6WNQ - chains C and D of the 22 polymer chains in the assembly; structure by electron microscopy, 3.40 A resolution.

Chain C:
Name: ATP synthase subunit alpha
From: Escherichia coli
Notes: EC 7.1.2.2
Reference sequence: A0A073FQ32 (A0A073FQ32_ECOLX); numbering as in UniProt (aligned over 1-513)
Chain sequence (513 residues; numbered 1 to 513; the number before each row is that of its first residue):
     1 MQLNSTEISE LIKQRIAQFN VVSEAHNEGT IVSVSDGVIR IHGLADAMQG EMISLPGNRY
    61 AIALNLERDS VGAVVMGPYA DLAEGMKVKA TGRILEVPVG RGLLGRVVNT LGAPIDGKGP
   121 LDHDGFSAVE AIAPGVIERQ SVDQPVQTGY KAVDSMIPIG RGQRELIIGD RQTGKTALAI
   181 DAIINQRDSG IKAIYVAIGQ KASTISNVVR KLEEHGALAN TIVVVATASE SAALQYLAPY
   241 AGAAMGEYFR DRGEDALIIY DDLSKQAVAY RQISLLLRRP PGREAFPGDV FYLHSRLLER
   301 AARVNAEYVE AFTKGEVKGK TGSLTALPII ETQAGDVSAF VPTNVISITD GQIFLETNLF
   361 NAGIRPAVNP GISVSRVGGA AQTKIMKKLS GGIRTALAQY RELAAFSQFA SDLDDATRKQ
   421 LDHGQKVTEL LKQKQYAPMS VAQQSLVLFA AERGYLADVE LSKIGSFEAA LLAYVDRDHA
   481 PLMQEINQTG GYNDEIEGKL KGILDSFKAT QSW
Disordered / not traced: 1
Sequence notes: conflict Ala47 (Cys in A0A073FQ32), Ala90 (Cys in A0A073FQ32), Ala193 (Cys in A0A073FQ32), Ala243 (Cys in A0A073FQ32)
Ion coordination: Mg2+: Thr176 (together with ATP)
Ligand contacts:
  - ADP (adenosine-5'-diphosphate): Ser375, Arg376, Val377, Gly378
  - ATP (adenosine-5'-triphosphate): Tyr150, Arg171, Gln172, Thr173, Gly174, Lys175, Thr176, Ala177, Phe360, Arg365, Pro366, Gln433, Lys434, Gln435

Chain D:
Name: ATP synthase subunit beta
Notes: EC 7.1.2.2
Reference sequence: A0A192CEZ8 (A0A192CEZ8_ECOLX); residues 0-459 here correspond to UniProt positions 1-460 (UniProt number = residue number + 1)
Chain sequence (471 residues; row label = number of the first residue in the row; numbers below 1 keep their minus sign (Met-11 is residue -11)):
   -11 MRGSHHHHHH GMATGKIVQV IGAVVDVEFP QDAVPRVYDA LEVQNGNERL VLEVQQQLGG
    49 GIVRTIAMGS SDGLRRGLDV KDLEHPIEVP VGKATLGRIM NVLGEPVDMK GEIGEEERWA
   109 IHRAAPSYEE LSNSQELLET GIKVIDLMAP FAKGGKVGLF GGAGVGKTVN MMELIRNIAI
   169 EHSGYSVFAG VGERTREGND FYHEMTDSNV IDKVSLVYGQ MNEPPGNRLR VALTGLTMAE
   229 KFRDEGRDVL LFVDNIYRYT LAGTEVSALL GRMPSAVGYQ PTLAEEMGVL QERITSTKTG
   289 SITSVQAVYV PADDLTDPSP ATTFAHLDAT VVLSRQIASL GIYPAVDPLD STSRQLDPLV
   349 VGQEHYDTAR GVQSILQRYQ ELKDIIAILG MDELSEEDKL VVARARKIQR FLSQPFFVAE
   409 VFTGSPGKYV SLKDTIRGFK GIMEGEYDHL PEQAFYMVGS IEEAVEKAKK L
Disordered / not traced: -11 to -1
Sequence notes: initiating methionine (-11); expression tag (-10 to -1); conflict Ala137 (Cys138 in A0A192CEZ8)
Ligand contacts: ADP (adenosine-5'-diphosphate): Ala151, Gly152, Val153, Gly154, Lys155, Thr156, Val157, Glu185, Tyr331, Phe404, Ala407, Phe410, Thr411

How chain C and chain D interact:
Residue-residue contacts (72; chain C residue first):
  Gly43(C) with Arg64(D), hydrogen bond (backbone-side chain)
  Leu44(C) with Arg64(D), hydrogen bond (backbone-side chain)
  Ala45(C) with Arg64(D)
  Asp46(C) with Arg63(D), salt bridge
  Ala47(C) with Arg63(D)
  Met48(C) with Gly61(D); Leu62(D); Arg63(D)
  Gln49(C) with Val8(D); Gly10(D); Gly61(D); Leu62(D), hydrogen bond (backbone-backbone)
  Asn65(C) with Ile9(D)
  Leu66(C) with Gln7(D); Val8(D), hydrogen bond (backbone-backbone); Leu62(D)
  Glu67(C) with Val6(D); Arg64(D), hydrogen bond (backbone-side chain)
  Arg68(C) with Val6(D); Gln7(D); Glu16(D), salt bridge; Ile50(D); Arg64(D)
  Ser70(C) with Arg64(D), hydrogen bond (backbone-side chain)
  Val71(C) with Arg64(D)
  Val136(C) with Asn187(D); Tyr206(D), hydrophobic; Gln208(D)
  Ile137(C) with Tyr190(D), hydrophobic
  Arg139(C) with Thr183(D), hydrogen bond; Asn187(D)
  Ser141(C) with Asn187(D); Asp188(D)
  Arg279(C) with Ile9(D); Gly10(D)
  Arg283(C) with Val265(D)
  Gly288(C) with Glu253(D)
  Phe291(C) with Arg216(D); Glu253(D)
  Tyr292(C) with Asn210(D); Glu211(D); Pro212(D); Glu253(D)
  Ser295(C) with Met209(D), hydrogen bond (side chain-backbone); Asn210(D), hydrogen bond (side chain-backbone)
  Glu299(C) with Thr183(D), hydrogen bond; Asn210(D)
  Thr343(C) with Tyr245(D)
  Ile346(C) with Tyr297(D)
  Ser347(C) with Arg182(D), hydrogen bond (backbone-side chain); Met209(D); Arg246(D)
  Ile348(C) with Arg182(D); Met209(D), hydrophobic
  Thr349(C) with Arg182(D)
  Asp350(C) with Arg184(D), salt bridge
  Gly371(C) with Arg323(D)
  Val374(C) with Arg323(D)
  Arg376(C) with Ala151(D); Gly152(D); Arg182(D); Arg184(D); Glu185(D)
  Lys387(C) with Phe410(D), hydrogen bond (side chain-backbone)
  Ala398(C) with Leu328(D), hydrophobic
  Arg401(C) with Gln324(D)
  Asp412(C) with Ile376(D)
  Leu413(C) with Ile376(D), hydrophobic
  Asp414(C) with Ala375(D), hydrogen bond (backbone-backbone); Leu377(D); Gly378(D)
  Thr417(C) with Ala375(D)
Also at the interface, not in a pair above, chain C (54 interface residues in all): Leu64, Asp69, Glu130, Gln140, Val142, Arg164, Pro280, Arg296, Gln352, Ile372, Val377, Thr395, Glu402, Phe406
Also at the interface, not in a pair above, chain D (50 interface residues in all): Ser58, Ser59, Asp60, Val95, Asp96, Met97, Ala256, Gly259, Ser327, Lys371

Summary:
54 residues of chain C and 50 residues of chain D are in contact, with 13 hydrogen bonds and 3 salt bridges.
Polar pairs include Asp46(C)-Arg63(D), Arg68(C)-Glu16(D) and Asp350(C)-Arg184(D). ADP is bound between chain C
and chain D. Chain C binds ATP.
Here chain C is ATP synthase subunit alpha (Escherichia coli) and chain D is ATP synthase subunit beta. Entry
6WNQ (E. coli ATP Synthase State 2a) was determined by electron microscopy (same publication as 6OQR, 6OQS,
6OQT, 6OQU, 6OQV, 6OQW and 3 further entries).
